Entry 7KPS (X-ray diffraction, 1.80 A resolution); this record covers chain A.

# Chain A
Name: Acetyltransferase PA3944
Organism: Pseudomonas aeruginosa
Notes: EC 2.3.1.-
UniProt: Q9HX72 (ATSE3_PSEAE); residue numbers follow UniProt; this construct covers 1-192
Chain sequence (194 residues; each row starts with the number of its first residue; numbers below 1 keep their minus sign (Gly-1 is residue -1)):
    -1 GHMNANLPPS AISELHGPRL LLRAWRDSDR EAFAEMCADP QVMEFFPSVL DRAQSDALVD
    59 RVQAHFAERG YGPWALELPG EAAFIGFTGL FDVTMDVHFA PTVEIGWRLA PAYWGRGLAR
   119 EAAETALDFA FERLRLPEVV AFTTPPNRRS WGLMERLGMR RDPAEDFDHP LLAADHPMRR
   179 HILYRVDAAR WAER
Not modelled in the structure: -1 to 8
Sequence notes: expression tag (-1 to 0)
Modified residues: Cys35 (S-oxy cysteine; CSX)
UniProt features mapped onto this chain:
  - binding site (CoA): Trp105 to Leu107, Gly113, Asn145, Gly150 to Met152
Ligand contacts: coenzyme A (COA): Arg17, Val40, Phe44, Trp105, Arg106, Leu107, Tyr111, Trp112, Gly113, Arg114, Gly115, Leu116, Ala117, Arg118, Phe140, Thr141, Asn145, Arg147, Ser148, Leu151, Arg154
From the paper describing this entry:
  - catalytic residues: Ser148
  - mutagenesis - S148A: abolished catalytic activity
  - mutagenesis - E102A: increased catalytic activity on NANMO
  - mutagenesis - E102A: decreased catalytic activity on polymyxin B
  - specificity-determining residues: Glu102
  - catalytic residues: Thr141, Asn145 (proposed by the authors, not directly observed)
  - mutagenesis - E102A: increased binding to NANMO

# Summary
Ligands of chain A: coenzyme A. UniProt lists 8 CoA-binding residues. From the paper: catalytic residues
Ser148, Thr141 and Asn145; S148A abolishes catalytic activity.
Chain A is Acetyltransferase PA3944 (Pseudomonas aeruginosa); the structure, Structure of a GNAT superfamily
PA3944 acetyltransferase in complex with AcCoA, was determined by X-ray diffraction (same publication as
7KPP).
